Entry 8J6X (X-ray diffraction, 2.70 A resolution); this record covers chains B and D of the 4 polymer chains in the assembly.

[Chain B (and D)]
Molecule: Nucleoprotein
Source organism: Severe acute respiratory syndrome coronavirus 2
Notes: fragment: N-terminal domain; chain D of this document is another copy of the same molecule, construct and numbering; everything in this record applies to it too
UniProtKB: P0DTC9 (NCAP_SARS2); residues 42-175 here correspond to UniProt positions 41-174 (UniProt number = residue number - 1)
Chain sequence (155 residues; numbered 21 to 175; the number before each row is that of its first residue):
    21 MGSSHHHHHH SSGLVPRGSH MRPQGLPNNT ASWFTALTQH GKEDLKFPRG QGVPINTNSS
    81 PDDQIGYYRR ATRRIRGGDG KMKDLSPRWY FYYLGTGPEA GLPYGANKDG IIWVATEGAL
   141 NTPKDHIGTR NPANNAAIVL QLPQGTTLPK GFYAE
Disordered / not traced: 21-47 (chain D: 21-47, 100)
Differences from the reference sequence: initiating methionine (21); expression tag (22-41)
Small-molecule neighbours: U2H (N-methyl-N-[(5-phenylmethoxy-1H-indol-3-yl)methyl]propan-1-amine): Arg69, Tyr124, Gly125, Asn127

[Chain B / chain D interface]
Contacting residue pairs - 7 pairs, chain B then chain D:
  Pro123(B) with His146(D)
  Ala126(B) with His146(D)
  Asn127(B) with Asp145(D); His146(D), hydrogen bond (backbone-backbone); Ile147(D), hydrogen bond (side chain-backbone); Gly148(D); Thr149(D)
Interface residues without a listed pair, chain B (4 interface residues in all): Leu122
Interface residues without a listed pair, chain D (6 interface residues in all): Trp53

[Overview]
The interface between chain B and chain D involves 4 residues on one side and 6 on the other, with 2 hydrogen
bonds. Polar pairs include Asn127(B)-Ile147(D) and Asn127(B)-His146(D). Bound to chain B: compound U2H.
Both chains are Nucleoprotein (Severe acute respiratory syndrome coronavirus 2). Entry 8J6X (Crystal structure
of SARS-CoV2 N-NTD complexed with 5-Benzyloxygramine derivative (P3-8)) was determined by X-ray diffraction
together with 8IQJ and 8IV3 from the same study.
